Entry 7APX (electron microscopy, 3.40 A resolution); this record covers chains A and D of the 6 polymer chains in the assembly.

[Chain A]
Name: THO complex subunit 2, Tho2
Source organism: Saccharomyces cerevisiae (strain ATCC 204508 / S288c)
UniProt: P53552 (THO2_YEAST); the author numbering skips numbers that UniProt does not, so the offset changes along the chain: 1-1222 = UniProt 1-1222; 2626-3000 = UniProt 1223-1597
Chain sequence (1620 residues; numbered -3 to 3019; 1403 numbers in that range are skipped by the numbering (no residue carries them; nothing is unmodelled there); the number before each row is that of its first residue; numbers below 1 keep their minus sign (Gly-3 is residue -3); X marks 19 residues of unknown identity (built as UNK)):
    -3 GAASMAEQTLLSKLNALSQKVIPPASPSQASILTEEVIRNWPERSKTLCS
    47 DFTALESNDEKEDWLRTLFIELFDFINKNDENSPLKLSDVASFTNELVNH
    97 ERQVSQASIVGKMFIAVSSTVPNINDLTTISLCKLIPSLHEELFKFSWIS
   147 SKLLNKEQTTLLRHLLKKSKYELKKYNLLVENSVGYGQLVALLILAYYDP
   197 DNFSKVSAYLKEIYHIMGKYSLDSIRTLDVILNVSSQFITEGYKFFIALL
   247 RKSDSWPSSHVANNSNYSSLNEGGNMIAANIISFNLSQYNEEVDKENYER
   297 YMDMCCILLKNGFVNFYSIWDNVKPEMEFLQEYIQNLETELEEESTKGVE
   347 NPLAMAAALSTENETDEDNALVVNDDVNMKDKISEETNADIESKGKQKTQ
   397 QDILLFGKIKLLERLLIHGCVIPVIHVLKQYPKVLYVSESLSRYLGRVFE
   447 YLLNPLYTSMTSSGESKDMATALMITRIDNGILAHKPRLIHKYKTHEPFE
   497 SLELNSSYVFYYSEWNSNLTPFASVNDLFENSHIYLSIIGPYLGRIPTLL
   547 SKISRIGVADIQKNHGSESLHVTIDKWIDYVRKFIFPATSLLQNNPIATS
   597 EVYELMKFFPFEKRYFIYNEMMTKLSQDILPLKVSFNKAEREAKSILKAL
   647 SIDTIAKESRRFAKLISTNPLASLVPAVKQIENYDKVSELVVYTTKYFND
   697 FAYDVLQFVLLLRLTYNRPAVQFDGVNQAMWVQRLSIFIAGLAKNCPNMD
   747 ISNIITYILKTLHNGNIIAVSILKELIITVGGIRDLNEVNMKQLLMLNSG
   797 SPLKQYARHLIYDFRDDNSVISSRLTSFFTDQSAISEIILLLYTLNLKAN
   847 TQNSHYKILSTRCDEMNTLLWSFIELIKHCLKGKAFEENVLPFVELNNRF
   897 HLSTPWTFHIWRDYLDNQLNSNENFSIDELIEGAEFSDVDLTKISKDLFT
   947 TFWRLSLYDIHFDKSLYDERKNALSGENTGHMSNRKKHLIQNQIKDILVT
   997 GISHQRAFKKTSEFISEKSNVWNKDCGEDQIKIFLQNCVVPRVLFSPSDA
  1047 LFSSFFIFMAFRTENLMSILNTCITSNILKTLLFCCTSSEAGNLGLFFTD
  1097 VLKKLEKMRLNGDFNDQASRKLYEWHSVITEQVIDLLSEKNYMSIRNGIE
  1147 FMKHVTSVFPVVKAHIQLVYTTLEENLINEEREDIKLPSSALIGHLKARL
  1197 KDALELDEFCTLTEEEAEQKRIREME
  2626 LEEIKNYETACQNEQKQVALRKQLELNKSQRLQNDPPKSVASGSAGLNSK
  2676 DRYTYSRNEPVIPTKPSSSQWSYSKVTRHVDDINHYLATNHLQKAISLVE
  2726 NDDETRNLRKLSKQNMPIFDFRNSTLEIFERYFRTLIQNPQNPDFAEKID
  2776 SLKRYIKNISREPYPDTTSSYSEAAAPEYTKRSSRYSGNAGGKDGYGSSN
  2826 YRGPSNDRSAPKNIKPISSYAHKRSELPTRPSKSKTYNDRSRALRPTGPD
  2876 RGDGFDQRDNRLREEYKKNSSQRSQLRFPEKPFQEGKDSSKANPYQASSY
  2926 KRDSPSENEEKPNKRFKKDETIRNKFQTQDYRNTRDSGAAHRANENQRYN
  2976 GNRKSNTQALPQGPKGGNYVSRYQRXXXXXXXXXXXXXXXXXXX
Unresolved in the structure: -3 to 11, 73-84, 357-393, 972-982, 1019-1023, 2626-3000
Sequence notes: expression tag (-3 to 0)

[Chain D]
Name: THO complex subunit MFT1
Source organism: Saccharomyces cerevisiae (strain ATCC 204508 / S288c)
UniProt: P33441 (MFT1_YEAST); residues 1-392 here = UniProt positions 1-392
Chain sequence (392 residues; numbered 1 to 392; the number before each row is that of its first residue):
     1 MPLSQKQIDQVRTKVHYSEVDTPFNKYLDILGKVTKLTGSIINGTLSNDD
    51 SKIEKLTEQNISQLKESAHLRFLDLQSSIDTKKVADENWETCQQETLAKL
   101 ENLKDKLPDIKSIHSKLLLRIGKLQGLYDSVQVINREVEGLSEGRTSLVV
   151 TRAEWEKELGTDLVKFLIEKNYLKLVDPGLKKDSSEERYRIYDDFSKGPK
   201 ELESINASMKSDIENVRQEVSSYKEKWLRDAEIFGKITSIFKEELLKRDG
   251 LLNEAEGDNIDEDYESDEDEERKERFKRQRSMVEVNTIENVDEKEESDHE
   301 YDDQEDEENEEEDDMEVDVEDIKEDNEVDGESSQQEDNSRQGNNEETDKE
   351 TGVIEEPDAVNDAEEADSDHSSRKLGGTTSDFSASSSVEEVK
Unresolved in the structure: 1, 170-190, 248-392
Swiss-Prot annotation at these positions:
  - modified residue: Ser266 (Phosphoserine)

[Chain A / chain D interface]
Residue-residue contacts (13):
  Lys16(A) - Gly44(D)
  Phe140(A) - Gln10(D)
  Phe140(A) - Lys14(D)
  Lys141(A) - Tyr17(D)
  Gln154(A) - Gln7(D)
  Gln154(A) - Gln10(D)
  Leu157(A) - Val11(D)  hydrophobic
  Leu158(A) - Val11(D)  hydrophobic
  Leu158(A) - Lys14(D)
  Leu158(A) - Val15(D)  hydrophobic
  Leu161(A) - Arg12(D)
  Leu162(A) - Val15(D)  hydrophobic
  Lys166(A) - Ser18(D)  hydrogen bond
Also at the interface, not in a pair above, chain A (11 interface residues in all): His136, Phe142
Also at the interface, not in a pair above, chain D (10 interface residues in all): Ile8

[In short]
11 residues of chain A face 10 of chain D across their interface; the contacts include 1 hydrogen bond. The
hydrogen-bonded pair is Lys166(A)-Ser18(D).
Here chain A is THO complex subunit 2, Tho2 and chain D is THO complex subunit MFT1, both from Saccharomyces
cerevisiae (strain ATCC 204508 / S288c). Entry 7APX (yeast THO-Sub2 complex) was determined by electron
microscopy (same publication as 7AQO).
